6XJD - chains D and J of the 12 polymer chains in the assembly; structure by electron microscopy, 6.80 A resolution (low resolution: residue-level contacts below are approximate; hydrogen-bond / salt-bridge calls are withheld).

Chain D:
Molecule: Histone H2B type 1-C/E/F/G/I
Source organism: Homo sapiens
UniProt: P62807 (H2B1C_HUMAN); residues 2-125 here correspond to UniProt positions 3-126 (UniProt number = residue number + 1)
Amino-acid sequence (125 residues; numbered 1 to 125; the number before each row is that of its first residue):
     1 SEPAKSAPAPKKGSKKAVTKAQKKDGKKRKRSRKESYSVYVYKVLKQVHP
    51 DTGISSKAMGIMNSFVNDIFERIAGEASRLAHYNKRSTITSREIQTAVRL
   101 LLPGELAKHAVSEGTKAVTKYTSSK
Not modelled in the structure: 1-29, 125
Construct notes: expression tag (1)
Swiss-Prot annotation at these positions:
  - modified residue: Glu-2 (ADP-ribosyl glutamic acid), Lys-5 (N6-(2-hydroxyisobutyryl)lysine), Ser-6 (ADP-ribosylserine), Lys-11 (N6-(beta-hydroxybutyryl)lysine), Lys-12 (N6-(2-hydroxyisobutyryl)lysine), Ser-14 (Phosphoserine), Lys-15 (N6-acetyllysine), Lys-16 (N6-(beta-hydroxybutyryl)lysine), Lys-20 (N6-(2-hydroxyisobutyryl)lysine), Lys-23 (N6-(2-hydroxyisobutyryl)lysine), Lys-24 (N6-(2-hydroxyisobutyryl)lysine), Lys-34 (N6-(2-hydroxyisobutyryl)lysine), Glu-35 (PolyADP-ribosyl glutamic acid), Ser-36 (Phosphoserine), Lys-43 (N6-(2-hydroxyisobutyryl)lysine), Lys-46 (N6-(2-hydroxyisobutyryl)lysine), Lys-57 (N6,N6-dimethyllysine), Arg-79 (Dimethylated arginine), Lys-85 (N6,N6,N6-trimethyllysine), Arg-86 (Omega-N-methylarginine) and 5 more in UniProt
  - glycosylation: Ser-112 (O-linked (GlcNAc) serine)
  - cross-link (Glycyl lysine isopeptide (Lys-Gly)): Lys-5 (interchain with G-Cter in SUMO2), Lys-20 (interchain with G-Cter in SUMO2), Lys-34 (interchain with G-Cter in ubiquitin), Lys-120 (interchain with G-Cter in ubiquitin)

Chain J:
Molecule: 147-nt DNA strand
Sequence (147 nucleotides; each row starts with the number of its first residue; numbering starts at 0):
     0 ACAGGATGTATATATCTGACACGTGCCTGGAGACTAGGGAGTAATCCCCT
    50 TGGCGGTTAAAACGCGGGGGACAGCGCGTACGTGCGTTTAAGCGGTGCTA
   100 GAGCTGTCTACGACCAATTGAGCGGCCTCGGCACCGGGATTCTCCAG
Not modelled in the structure: 0, 146

Interface between chain D and chain J:
Contacting residue pairs (11; chain D residue first):
  Arg-31(D) / DG123(J)
  Arg-31(D) / DG124(J)
  Ser-32(D) / DG123(J)
  Arg-33(D) / DC122(J)
  Arg-33(D) / DG123(J)
  Lys-34(D) / DC122(J)
  Lys-34(D) / DG123(J)
  Ser-36(D) / DC122(J)
  Val-39(D) / DG121(J)
  Val-39(D) / DC122(J)
  Tyr-40(D) / DG121(J)
Interface residues without a listed pair, chain J (5 interface residues in all): DA120

Overview:
Chain D and chain J form an interface of 7 and 5 residues respectively.
Here chain D is Histone H2B type 1-C/E/F/G/I (Homo sapiens) and chain J is a 147-nt DNA strand. Entry 6XJD
(Two mouse cGAS catalytic domain binding to human assembled nucleosome) was determined by electron microscopy
together with 6X59 and 6X5A from the same study.
